3AJO - chain A; structure by X-ray diffraction, 1.52 A resolution.

== Chain A ==
Molecule: Ferritin heavy chain
Source organism: Homo sapiens
Notes: EC 1.16.3.1
UniProt: P02794 (FRIH_HUMAN); residues 1-182 here correspond to UniProt positions 2-183 (UniProt number = residue number + 1)
Sequence (182 residues; row label = number of the first residue in the row):
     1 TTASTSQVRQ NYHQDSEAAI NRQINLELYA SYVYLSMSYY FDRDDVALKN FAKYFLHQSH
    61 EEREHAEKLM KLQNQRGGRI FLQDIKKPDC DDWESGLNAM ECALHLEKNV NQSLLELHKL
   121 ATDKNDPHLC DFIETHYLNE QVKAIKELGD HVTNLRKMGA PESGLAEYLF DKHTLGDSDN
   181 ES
Not modelled in the structure: 1-4, 177-182
Curated features (UniProtKB/Swiss-Prot):
  - binding site (Fe cation): E27, E62, H65, E107, Q141
  - site: R22 (Essential for association with cargo receptor NCOA4)
  - modified residue: T1 (N-acetylthreonine), S178 (Phosphoserine), S182 (Phosphoserine)
Bound ions: Mg2+ site 1: E27, E62; Mg2+ site 2: Q58, E61; Mg2+ site 3 near Q83 (its only coordinating residue here)
From the paper describing this entry:
  - mutagenesis - E140A (36.2 +/- 4.47 uM/sec), E140Q (29.0 +/- 1.56 uM/sec): decreased catalytic activity
  - Mg2+ coordination: E27, Q58, E61, E62, H65
  - binding site for Mg2+: D84, H173
  - conformationally variable residues (order/disorder transition): E140

== Overview ==
E27 and E62 form the Mg2+ site 1. The Mg2+ site 2 is built by Q58 and E61. UniProt lists 5 Fe cation-binding
residues. The paper reports a binding site for Mg2+ at D84 and H173; E140A and E140Q reduce catalytic
activity.
Chain A is Ferritin heavy chain (Homo sapiens); the structure, Crystal structure of wild-type human ferritin H
chain, was determined by X-ray diffraction together with 3AJP and 3AJQ from the same study.
